3CL6 - chain A; structure by X-ray diffraction, 1.58 A resolution.

Chain A:
Name: Puue allantoinase
Organism: Pseudomonas fluorescens
Notes: EC 3.5.2.5
Amino-acid sequence (308 residues; row label = number of the first residue in the row):
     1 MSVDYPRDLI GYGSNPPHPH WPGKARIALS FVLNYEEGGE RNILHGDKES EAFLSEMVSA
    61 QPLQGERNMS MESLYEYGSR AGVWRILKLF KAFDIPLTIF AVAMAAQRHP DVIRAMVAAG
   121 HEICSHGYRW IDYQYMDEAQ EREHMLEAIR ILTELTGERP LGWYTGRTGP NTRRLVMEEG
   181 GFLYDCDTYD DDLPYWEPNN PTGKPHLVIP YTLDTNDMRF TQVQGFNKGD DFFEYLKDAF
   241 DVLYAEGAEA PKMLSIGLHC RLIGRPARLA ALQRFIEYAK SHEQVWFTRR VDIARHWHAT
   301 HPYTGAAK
Not modelled in the structure: 1-2, 305-308
From the paper describing this entry:
  - self-association interface (contacts with another copy of this molecule): Glu-72, Ser-73, Asp-190
  - contacts within the chain: Glu-36/Trp-130
  - catalytic residues: Glu-36, His-259 (proposed by the authors, not directly observed)

In short:
The paper reports catalytic residues Glu-36 and His-259; a self-association interface involving Glu-72, Ser-73
and Asp-190.
Chain A is Puue allantoinase (Pseudomonas fluorescens); the structure, Crystal structure of Puue Allantoinase,
was determined by X-ray diffraction, deposited together with 3CL7 and 3CL8.
